PDB entry 1KHT | X-ray diffraction, 2.50 A resolution | chains A and C of the 3 polymer chains in the assembly

# Chain A (and C)
Name: adenylate kinase
Organism: Methanococcus voltae
Notes: EC 2.7.4.3; chain C of this document is another copy of the same molecule, construct and numbering; everything in this record applies to it too
Reference sequence: P43411 (KADA_METVO); residues 1-192 here = UniProt positions 1-192
Amino-acid sequence (192 residues; row label = number of the first residue in the row):
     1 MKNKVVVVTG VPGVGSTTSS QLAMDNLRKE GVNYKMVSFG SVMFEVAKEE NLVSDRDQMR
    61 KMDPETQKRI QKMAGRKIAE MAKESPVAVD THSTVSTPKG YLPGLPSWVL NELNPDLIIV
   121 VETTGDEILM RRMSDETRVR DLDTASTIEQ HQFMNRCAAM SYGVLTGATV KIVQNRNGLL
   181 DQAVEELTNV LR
Not modelled in the structure: 1-2 (chain C: 1)
UniProt features mapped onto this chain:
  - binding site (ATP): Gly10 to Thr18

# How chain A and chain C interact
Residue-residue contacts (42; chain A residue first):
  Lys4(A) - Lys99(C)
  Asp116(A) - Lys68(C)  hydrogen bond (backbone-side chain)
  Leu117(A) - Lys99(C)
  Phe153(A) - Phe153(C)  hydrophobic
  Arg156(A) - Gln150(C)
  Arg156(A) - Phe153(C)
  Arg156(A) - Met154(C)
  Cys157(A) - Cys157(C)  hydrophobic
  Met160(A) - Thr94(C)
  Met160(A) - Met154(C)
  Met160(A) - Cys157(C)  hydrophobic
  Met160(A) - Ala158(C)
  Ser161(A) - Ser161(C)  hydrogen bond
  Gly163(A) - Pro103(C)
  Val164(A) - Pro106(C)
  Val164(A) - Ser107(C)  hydrogen bond (backbone-backbone)
  Val164(A) - Tyr162(C)  hydrophobic
  Val164(A) - Leu165(C)  hydrophobic
  Leu165(A) - Ser107(C)
  Leu165(A) - Leu165(C)  hydrophobic
  Thr166(A) - Trp108(C)
  Gly167(A) - Lys68(C)  hydrogen bond (backbone-side chain)
  Gly167(A) - Leu102(C)
  Gly167(A) - Pro103(C)
  Gly167(A) - Trp108(C)
  Ala168(A) - Lys68(C)
  Ala168(A) - Pro103(C)
  Thr169(A) - Lys68(C)
  Thr169(A) - Lys99(C)  hydrogen bond (side chain-backbone)
  Thr169(A) - Tyr101(C)
  Thr169(A) - Leu102(C)
  Val170(A) - Gly100(C)
  Val170(A) - Tyr101(C)  hydrogen bond (backbone-backbone)
  Val170(A) - Met154(C)  hydrophobic
  Lys171(A) - Pro98(C)  hydrogen bond (side chain-backbone)
  Lys171(A) - Lys99(C)
  Lys171(A) - Gly100(C)
  Ile172(A) - Gln150(C)
  Ile172(A) - Met154(C)  hydrophobic
  Asn189(A) - Lys99(C)
  Val190(A) - Lys99(C)
  Arg192(A) - Lys99(C)  hydrogen bond (backbone-side chain)
Also at the interface, not in a pair above, chain A (22 interface residues in all): Gln174
Also at the interface, not in a pair above, chain C (20 interface residues in all): Glu65

# Summary
The interface between chain A and chain C involves 22 residues on one side and 20 on the other; the contacts
include 8 hydrogen bonds. Among the polar pairs are Asp116(A)-Lys68(C), Ser161(A)-Ser161(C) and
Gly167(A)-Lys68(C). UniProt lists 9 ATP-binding residues on chain A.
Chain A and chain C are both adenylate kinase (Methanococcus voltae); the structure, Adenylate kinase from
Methanococcus voltae, was determined by X-ray diffraction, deposited together with 1KI9.
